Entry 8BGV (electron microscopy, 3.27 A resolution); this record covers chains n and C of the 7 polymer chains in the assembly.

# Chain n (and C)
Name: Microtubule-associated protein tau
Source organism: Homo sapiens
Notes: chain C of this document is another copy of the same molecule, construct and numbering; everything in this record applies to it too
UniProt: P10636 (TAU_HUMAN), isoform P10636-8; residue numbers follow UniProt; this construct covers 1-441
Chain sequence (441 residues; each row starts with the number of its first residue):
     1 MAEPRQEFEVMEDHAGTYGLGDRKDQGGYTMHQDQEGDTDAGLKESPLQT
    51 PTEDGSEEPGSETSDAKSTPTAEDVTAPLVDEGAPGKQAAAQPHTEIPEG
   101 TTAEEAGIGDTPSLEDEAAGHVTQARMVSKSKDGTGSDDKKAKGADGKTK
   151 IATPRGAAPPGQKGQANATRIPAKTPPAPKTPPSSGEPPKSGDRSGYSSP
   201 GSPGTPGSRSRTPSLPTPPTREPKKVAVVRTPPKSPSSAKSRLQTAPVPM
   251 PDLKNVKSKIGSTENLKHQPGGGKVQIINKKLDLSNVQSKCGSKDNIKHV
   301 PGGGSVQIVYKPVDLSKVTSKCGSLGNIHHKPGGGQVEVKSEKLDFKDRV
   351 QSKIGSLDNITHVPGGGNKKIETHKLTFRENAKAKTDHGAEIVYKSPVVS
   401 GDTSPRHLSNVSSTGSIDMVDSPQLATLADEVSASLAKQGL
Not modelled in the structure: 1-303, 381-441
Swiss-Prot annotation at these positions:
  - site (Not glycated): Lys24, Lys44, Lys67
  - modified residue: Ala2 (N-acetylalanine), Tyr18 (Phosphotyrosine), Tyr29 (Phosphotyrosine), Ser46 (Phosphoserine), Ser61 (Phosphoserine), Thr69 (Phosphothreonine), Thr71 (Phosphothreonine), Thr111 (Phosphothreonine), Ser214 (Phosphoserine)
  - glycosylation (N-linked (Glc) (glycation) lysine): Lys87, Lys383
  - cross-link: Lys44 (Glycyl lysine isopeptide (Lys-Gly) (interchain with G-Cter in ubiquitin))
  - natural variant: Arg5 (R5H: In FTD1; R5L: In PSNP1)

# How chain n and chain C interact
Pairs across the interface - 10 pairs, chain n then chain C:
  Lys331(n) with Gln336(C), hydrogen bond (backbone-side chain)
  Gly333(n) with Gly334(C); Gly335(C); Gln336(C)
  Gly334(n) with Gly333(C); Gly334(C), hydrogen bond (backbone-backbone)
  Gln336(n) with Lys331(C); Pro332(C); Gly333(C)
  Glu338(n) with Lys331(C), salt bridge
Other interface residues (no listed pair), chain n (6 interface residues in all): Gly335

# In short
The chain n/chain C interface involves 6 residues from each chain; the contacts include 2 hydrogen bonds and 1
salt bridge. Among the polar pairs are Glu338(n)-Lys331(C), Lys331(n)-Gln336(C) and Gly334(n)-Gly334(C).
Both chains are Microtubule-associated protein tau (Homo sapiens). Entry 8BGV (Tau Paired Helical Filament
from Cellular Fraction of Alzheimer's disease brain) was determined by electron microscopy (same publication
as 8BGS).
